5TLL - chains A and B of the 4 polymer chains in the assembly; structure by X-ray diffraction, 2.42 A resolution.

Chain A (and B):
Protein: Estrogen receptor
Source organism: Homo sapiens
Notes: fragment: ligand-binding domain; chain B of this document is another copy of the same molecule, construct and numbering; everything in this record applies to it too
UniProtKB: P03372 (ESR1_HUMAN), isoform P03372-3; residues 298-554 here correspond to UniProt positions 125-381 (UniProt number = residue number - 173)
Amino-acid sequence (257 residues; numbered 298 to 554; the number before each row is that of its first residue):
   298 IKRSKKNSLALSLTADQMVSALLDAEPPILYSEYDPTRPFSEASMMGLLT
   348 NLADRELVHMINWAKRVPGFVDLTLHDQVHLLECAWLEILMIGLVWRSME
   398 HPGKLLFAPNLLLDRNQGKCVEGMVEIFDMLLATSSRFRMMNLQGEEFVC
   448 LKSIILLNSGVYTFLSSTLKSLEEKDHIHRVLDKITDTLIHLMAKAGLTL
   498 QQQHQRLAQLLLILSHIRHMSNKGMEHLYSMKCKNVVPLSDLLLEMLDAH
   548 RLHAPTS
Unresolved in the structure: 298-304, 461-469, 549-554 (chain B: 298-304, 332, 461-469, 549-554)
Differences from the reference sequence: engineered mutation S537 (Tyr364 in P03372)
Small-molecule neighbours: 7EL (2-chloro-4-[(E)-(hydroxyimino)methyl][1,1'-biphenyl]-3,4'-diol): M343, L346, L349, A350, E353, L384, L387, M388, L391, R394, F404, M421, I424, L428, G521, H524, L525, M528

How chain A and chain B interact:
Residue-residue contacts (55):
  A430(A) - Y459(B)
  R434(A) - Y459(B)  hydrogen bond
  R434(A) - H476(B)  hydrogen bond
  I451(A) - L509(B)  hydrophobic
  N455(A) - L509(B)  hydrogen bond (side chain-backbone)
  N455(A) - H513(B)  hydrogen bond (backbone-side chain)
  S456(A) - H513(B)
  Y459(A) - R434(B)  hydrogen bond
  Y459(A) - I510(B)
  Y459(A) - H513(B)
  H476(A) - R434(B)
  D480(A) - Q502(B)
  D480(A) - Q506(B)  hydrogen bond
  T483(A) - H501(B)
  T483(A) - A505(B)
  D484(A) - Q498(B)  hydrogen bond
  D484(A) - H501(B)  salt bridge
  D484(A) - Q502(B)  hydrogen bond
  I487(A) - H501(B)
  L497(A) - L497(B)  hydrophobic
  Q498(A) - D484(B)  hydrogen bond
  H501(A) - T483(B)
  H501(A) - D484(B)  salt bridge
  H501(A) - I487(B)
  H501(A) - L504(B)
  Q502(A) - D480(B)
  Q502(A) - D484(B)  hydrogen bond
  L504(A) - H501(B)
  A505(A) - T483(B)
  A505(A) - L508(B)  hydrophobic
  Q506(A) - D480(B)  hydrogen bond
  L508(A) - A505(B)  hydrophobic
  L508(A) - L509(B)  hydrophobic
  L509(A) - I451(B)  hydrophobic
  L509(A) - N455(B)
  L509(A) - L508(B)  hydrophobic
  L509(A) - L511(B)  hydrophobic
  I510(A) - Y459(B)
  L511(A) - L509(B)  hydrophobic
  L511(A) - S512(B)
  S512(A) - L511(B)
  S512(A) - R515(B)  hydrogen bond
  H513(A) - N455(B)  hydrogen bond
  H513(A) - S456(B)
  H513(A) - Y459(B)
  H513(A) - R515(B)  hydrogen bond
  R515(A) - S512(B)  hydrogen bond
  R515(A) - H513(B)  hydrogen bond
  R515(A) - H516(B)
  H516(A) - R515(B)
  H516(A) - N519(B)  hydrogen bond
  N519(A) - H516(B)  hydrogen bond
  N519(A) - N519(B)  hydrogen bond
  K520(A) - H547(B)  hydrogen bond (side chain-backbone)
  H547(A) - K520(B)  hydrogen bond (backbone-side chain)
Also at the interface, not in a pair above, chain A (31 interface residues in all): V458, E523
Also at the interface, not in a pair above, chain B (33 interface residues in all): A430, V458, L479, Q500, E523

Overview:
Chain A and chain B form an interface of 31 and 33 residues respectively, with 21 hydrogen bonds and 2 salt
bridges. Polar pairs include D484(A)-H501(B), R434(A)-Y459(B) and R434(A)-H476(B). Chain A binds compound 7EL.
Both chains are Estrogen receptor (Homo sapiens). Entry 5TLL (Crystal Structure of the ER-alpha Ligand-binding
Domain (Y537S) in Complex with (E)-2-chloro-4'-hydroxy-4-((hydroxyiminio)methyl)-[1,1'-biphenyl]-3-olate) was
determined by X-ray diffraction together with 5KR9, 5KRA, 5KRC, 5KRF, 5KRH, 5KRI and 43 further entries from
the same study.
